Entry 4FF3 (X-ray diffraction, 2.00 A resolution); this record covers chains A and C.

== Chain A ==
Molecule: Virion RNA polymerase
From: Enterobacteria phage N4
Reference sequence: Q859P9 (Q859P9_BPN4); residues 1-1106 here correspond to UniProt positions 998-2103 (UniProt number = residue number + 997)
Amino-acid sequence (1118 residues; each row starts with the number of its first residue; numbers below 1 keep their minus sign (Met-11 is residue -11)):
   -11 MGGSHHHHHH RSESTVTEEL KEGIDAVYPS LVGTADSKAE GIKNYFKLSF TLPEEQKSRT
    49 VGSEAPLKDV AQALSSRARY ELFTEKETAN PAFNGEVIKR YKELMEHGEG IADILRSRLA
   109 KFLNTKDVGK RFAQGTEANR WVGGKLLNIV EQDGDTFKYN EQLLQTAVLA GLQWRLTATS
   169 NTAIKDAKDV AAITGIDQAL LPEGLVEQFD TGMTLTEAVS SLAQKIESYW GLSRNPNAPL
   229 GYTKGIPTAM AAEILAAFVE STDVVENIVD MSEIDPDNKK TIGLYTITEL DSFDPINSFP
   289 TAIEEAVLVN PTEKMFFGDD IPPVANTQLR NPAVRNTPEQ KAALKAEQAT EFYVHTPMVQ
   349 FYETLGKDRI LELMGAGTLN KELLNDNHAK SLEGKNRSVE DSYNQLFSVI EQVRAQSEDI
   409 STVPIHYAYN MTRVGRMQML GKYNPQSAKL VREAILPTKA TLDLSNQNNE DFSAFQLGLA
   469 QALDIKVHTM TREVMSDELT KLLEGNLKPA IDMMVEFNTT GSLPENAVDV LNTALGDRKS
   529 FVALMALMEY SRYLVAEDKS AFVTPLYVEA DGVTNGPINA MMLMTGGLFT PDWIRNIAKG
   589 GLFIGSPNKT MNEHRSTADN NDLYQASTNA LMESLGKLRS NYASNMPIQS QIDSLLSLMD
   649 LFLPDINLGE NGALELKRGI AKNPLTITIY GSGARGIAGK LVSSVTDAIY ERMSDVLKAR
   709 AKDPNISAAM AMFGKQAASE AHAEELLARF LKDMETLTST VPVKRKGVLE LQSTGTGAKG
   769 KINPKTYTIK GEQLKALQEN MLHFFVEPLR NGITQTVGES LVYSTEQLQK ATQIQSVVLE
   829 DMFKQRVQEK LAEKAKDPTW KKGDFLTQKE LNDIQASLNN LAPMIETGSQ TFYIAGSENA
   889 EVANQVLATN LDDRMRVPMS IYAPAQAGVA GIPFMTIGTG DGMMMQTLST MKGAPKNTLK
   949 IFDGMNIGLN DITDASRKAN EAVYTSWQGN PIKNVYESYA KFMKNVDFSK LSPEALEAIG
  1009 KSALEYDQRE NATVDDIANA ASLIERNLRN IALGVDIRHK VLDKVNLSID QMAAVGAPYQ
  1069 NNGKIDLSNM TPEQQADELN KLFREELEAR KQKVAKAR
Disordered / not traced: -11 to 5, 1101-1106
Sequence notes: expression tag (-11 to 0)
Metal / ion sites: Mn2+ site 1: Asp559, Asp951 (together with ATP, guanosine-5'-monophosphate); Mn2+ site 2: Asp559, Gly560, Asp951 (together with ATP)
Ligand contacts:
  - guanosine-5'-monophosphate (5GP): Arg424, Lys437, Arg440, Ile925, Ile949, Phe950, Asp951
  - ATP (adenosine-5'-triphosphate): Arg424, Asp559, Gly560, Val561, Thr562, Asn563, Gly564, Pro565, Tyr612, Arg666, Lys670, Asn671, Thr674, Ile675, Tyr678, Ile925, Asp929, Asp951
Swiss-Prot annotation at these positions:
  - binding site (ATP): Lys437 to Arg440, Asp559 to Gly564, Lys670, Asn671
  - binding site (Mg(2+)): Asp559, Asp951
Reported in the primary citation:
  - conformationally variable residues (side-chain flip): Asp559
  - Mn2+ coordination: Asp559
  - binding site for ATP: Tyr612
  - catalytic residues: Tyr612 (proposed by the authors, not directly observed)

== Chain C ==
Molecule: Bacteriophage N4 P2 promoter
Sequence (36 nucleotides; each row starts with the number of its first residue; numbers below 1 keep their minus sign (DT-10 is residue -10)):
   -10 TGCCTCCCAG GCATTCAAAA GAAGCGGAGC TTCTTC
Disordered / not traced: -10 to 2, 23-25

== Interface between chain A and chain C ==
Pairs across the interface (58; chain A residue first):
  Lys114(A) with DG15(C), hydrogen bond to the base; DG16(C), base contact
  Arg119(A) with DG16(C), hydrogen bond to the base
  Trp129(A) with DG16(C), stacking on the base; DA17(C), phosphate contact
  Ala171(A) with DA7(C), base contact; DA8(C), base contact
  Lys173(A) with DA9(C), base contact
  Asp174(A) with DA6(C), hydrogen bond to the base
  Lys176(A) with DC5(C), salt bridge to the phosphate
  Asp177(A) with DA9(C), hydrogen bond to the base
  Ile181(A) with DA9(C), base contact
  Thr202(A) with DA9(C), hydrogen bond to the base
  Leu203(A) with DA11(C), phosphate contact
  Thr204(A) with DA8(C), base contact; DA9(C), sugar contact
  Glu205(A) with DA8(C), base contact; DA9(C), base contact
  Ser208(A) with DA8(C), base contact
  Lys267(A) with DG10(C), hydrogen bond to the base; DC22(C), base contact
  Lys268(A) with DG10(C), sugar contact
  Thr269(A) with DG10(C), hydrogen bond to the base; DA11(C), hydrogen bond to the sugar
  Ile270(A) with DG10(C), sugar contact
  Gly271(A) with DA11(C), hydrogen bond to the phosphate
  Arg318(A) with DA7(C), salt bridge to the phosphate
  Arg421(A) with DA7(C), salt bridge to the phosphate
  Val422(A) with DA6(C), sugar contact
  Ile675(A) with DT4(C), base contact
  Tyr678(A) with DT4(C), base contact
  Ser680(A) with DT4(C), hydrogen bond to the sugar
  Gly681(A) with DT3(C), phosphate contact; DT4(C), hydrogen bond to the phosphate
  Lys688(A) with DT4(C), base contact
  Gln817(A) with DT3(C), hydrogen bond to the base
  Lys849(A) with DA17(C), salt bridge to the phosphate
  Lys850(A) with DG18(C), salt bridge to the phosphate
  Glu886(A) with DA8(C), sugar contact
  Asn887(A) with DA9(C), phosphate contact
  Ala888(A) with DA9(C), hydrogen bond to the phosphate
  Glu889(A) with DA9(C), phosphate contact
  Asp901(A) with DC14(C), hydrogen bond to the base; DG15(C), hydrogen bond to the base
  Arg902(A) with DA12(C), salt bridge to the phosphate; DG13(C), salt bridge to the phosphate
  Arg904(A) with DA12(C), hydrogen bond to the base; DG13(C), hydrogen bond to the base; DC14(C), base contact; DG18(C), base contact
  Gly916(A) with DT3(C), base contact
  Val917(A) with DT3(C), base contact; DT4(C), phosphate contact
  Ala918(A) with DC5(C), sugar contact
  Pro921(A) with DC5(C), sugar contact
  Phe922(A) with DC5(C), phosphate contact; DA6(C), phosphate contact
  Ile925(A) with DC5(C), base contact
Also at the interface, not in a pair above, chain A (56 interface residues in all): Val116, Arg128, Asn169, Gln186, Ile256, Leu317, Thr420, Asn671, Gly679, Gln821, Asp900, Met903, Ser908

== Overview ==
56 residues of chain A face 17 of chain C across their interface, with 17 hydrogen bonds, 7 salt bridges and 1
aromatic stacking contact. Among the polar pairs are Lys114(A)-DG15(C), Arg119(A)-DG16(C) and
Asp174(A)-DA6(C). Ligands of chain A: ATP and guanosine-5'-monophosphate. The paper reports the catalytic
residue Tyr612(A); a binding site for ATP at Tyr612(A).
Here chain A is Virion RNA polymerase (Enterobacteria phage N4) and chain C is Bacteriophage N4 P2 promoter.
Entry 4FF3 (N4 mini-vRNAP transcription initiation complex, 3 min after soaking GTP, ATP and Mn) was
determined by X-ray diffraction together with 4FF1, 4FF2 and 4FF4 from the same study.
